PDB entry 5NW5 | X-ray diffraction, 6.50 A resolution (low resolution: residue-level contacts below are approximate; hydrogen-bond / salt-bridge calls are withheld) | chains A and C of the 4 polymer chains in the assembly

[Chain A]
Protein: Telomere length regulator protein RIF1
Source organism: Saccharomyces cerevisiae S288c
Reference sequence: P29539 (RIF1_YEAST); residues 100-1321 here = UniProt positions 100-1321
Amino-acid sequence (1226 residues; each row starts with the number of its first residue):
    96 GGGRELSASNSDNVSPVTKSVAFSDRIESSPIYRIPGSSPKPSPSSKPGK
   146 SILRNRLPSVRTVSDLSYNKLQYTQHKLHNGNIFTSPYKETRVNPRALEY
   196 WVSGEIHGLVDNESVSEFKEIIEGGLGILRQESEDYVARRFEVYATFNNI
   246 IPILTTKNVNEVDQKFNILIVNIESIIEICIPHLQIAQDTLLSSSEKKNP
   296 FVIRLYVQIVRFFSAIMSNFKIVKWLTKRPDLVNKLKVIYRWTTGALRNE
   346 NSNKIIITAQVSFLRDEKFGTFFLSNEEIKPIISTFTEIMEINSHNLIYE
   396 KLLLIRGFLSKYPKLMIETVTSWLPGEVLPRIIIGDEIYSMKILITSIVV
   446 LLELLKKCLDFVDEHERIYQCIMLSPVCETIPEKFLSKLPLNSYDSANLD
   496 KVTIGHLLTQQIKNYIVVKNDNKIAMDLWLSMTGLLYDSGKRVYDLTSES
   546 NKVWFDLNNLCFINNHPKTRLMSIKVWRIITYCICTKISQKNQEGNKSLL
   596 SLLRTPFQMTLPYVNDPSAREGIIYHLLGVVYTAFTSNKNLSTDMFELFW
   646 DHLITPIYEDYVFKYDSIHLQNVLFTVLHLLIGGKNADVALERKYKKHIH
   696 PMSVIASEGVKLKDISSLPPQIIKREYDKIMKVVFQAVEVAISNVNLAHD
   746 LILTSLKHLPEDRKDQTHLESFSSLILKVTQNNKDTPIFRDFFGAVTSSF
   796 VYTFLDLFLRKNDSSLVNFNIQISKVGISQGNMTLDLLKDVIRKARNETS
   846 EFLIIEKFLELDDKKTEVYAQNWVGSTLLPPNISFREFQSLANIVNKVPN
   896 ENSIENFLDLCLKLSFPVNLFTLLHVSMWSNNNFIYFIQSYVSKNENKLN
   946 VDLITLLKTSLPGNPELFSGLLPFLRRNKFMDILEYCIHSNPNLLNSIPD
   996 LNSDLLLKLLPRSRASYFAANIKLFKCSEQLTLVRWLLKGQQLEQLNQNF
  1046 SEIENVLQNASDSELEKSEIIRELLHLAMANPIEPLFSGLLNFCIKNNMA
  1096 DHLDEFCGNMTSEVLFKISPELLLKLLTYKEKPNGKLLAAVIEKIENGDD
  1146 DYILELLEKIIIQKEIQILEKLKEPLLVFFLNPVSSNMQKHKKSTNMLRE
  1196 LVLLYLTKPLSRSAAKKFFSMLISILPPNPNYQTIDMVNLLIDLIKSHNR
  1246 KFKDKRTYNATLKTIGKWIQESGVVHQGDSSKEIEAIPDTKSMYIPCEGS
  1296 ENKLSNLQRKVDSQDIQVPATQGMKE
Disordered / not traced: 96-184, 689-691, 1273-1321
Differences from the reference sequence: expression tag (96-99)
What the authors report for this chain:
  - binding site for the 30-nt DNA strand (chain C): Arg-401, Lys-451
  - mutagenesis - K437E/K563E/K570E, K691E/K692E (4-8-fold): decreased binding to the 30-nt DNA strand (chain C)
  - mutagenesis - K437E/K563E/K570E: decreased localization

[Chain C]
Molecule: 30-nt DNA strand
Sequence (30 nucleotides; numbered 1 to 30; the number before each row is that of its first residue):
     1 AAAAAAAAAAAAAAAAAAAAAAAAAAAAAA

[Interface between chain A and chain C]
Residue-residue contacts (4; chain A residue first):
  Lys-319(A) / DA14(C)
  Lys-319(A) / DA15(C)
  Lys-451(A) / DA21(C)
  Lys-451(A) / DA22(C)
Other interface residues (no listed pair), chain A (4 interface residues in all): Arg-401, Ala-701
Other interface residues (no listed pair), chain C (5 interface residues in all): DA23

[Summary]
Chain A and chain C form an interface of 4 and 5 residues respectively. The paper reports a binding site for
the 30-nt DNA strand (chain C) at Arg-401(A) and Lys-451(A); K437E/K563E/K570E and K691E/K692E of chain A
reduce binding to the 30-nt DNA strand (chain C).
Here chain A is Telomere length regulator protein RIF1 (Saccharomyces cerevisiae S288c) and chain C is a 30-nt
DNA strand. Entry 5NW5 (Crystal structure of the Rif1 N-terminal domain (RIF1-NTD) from Saccharomyces
cerevisiae in complex with DNA) was determined by X-ray diffraction, deposited together with 5NVR.
